1UPP - chains A and C of the 8 polymer chains in the assembly; structure by X-ray diffraction, 2.30 A resolution.

== Chain A (and C) ==
Name: Ribulose bisphosphate carboxylase large chain
Source organism: Spinacia oleracea
Notes: EC 4.1.1.39; chain C of this document is another copy of the same molecule, construct and numbering; everything in this record applies to it too
UniProt: P00875 (RBL_SPIOL); residue numbers follow UniProt; this construct covers 1-475
Sequence (475 residues; row label = number of the first residue in the row):
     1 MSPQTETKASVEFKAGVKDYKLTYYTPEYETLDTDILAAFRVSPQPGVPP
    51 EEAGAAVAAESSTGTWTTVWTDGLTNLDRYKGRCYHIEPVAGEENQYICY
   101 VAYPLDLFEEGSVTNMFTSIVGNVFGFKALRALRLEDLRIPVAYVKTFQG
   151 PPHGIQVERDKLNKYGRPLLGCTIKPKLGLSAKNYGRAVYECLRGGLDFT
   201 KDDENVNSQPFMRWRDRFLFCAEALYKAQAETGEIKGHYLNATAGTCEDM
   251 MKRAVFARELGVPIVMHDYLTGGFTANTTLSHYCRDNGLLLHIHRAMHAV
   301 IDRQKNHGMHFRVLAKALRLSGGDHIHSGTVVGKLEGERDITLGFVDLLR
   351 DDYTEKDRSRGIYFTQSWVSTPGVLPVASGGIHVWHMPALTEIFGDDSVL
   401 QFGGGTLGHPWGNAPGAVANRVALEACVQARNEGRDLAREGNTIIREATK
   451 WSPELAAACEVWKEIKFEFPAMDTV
Disordered / not traced: 1-8
Modified residues: K201 (lysine nz-carboxylic acid; KCX)
Swiss-Prot annotation at these positions:
  - active site (Proton acceptor): K175, H294
  - binding site (substrate): T65, N123, T173, K177, E204, H294, R295, H327, K334, S379, G381, G403, G404
  - binding site (Mg(2+)): K201, D203, E204
  - site: K14 (Not N6-methylated), K334 (Transition state stabilizer)
  - modified residue: P3 (N-acetylproline), K201 (N6-carboxylysine)
Bound ions: Ca2+: K201, D203, E204 (together with 2-carboxyarabinitol-1,5-diphosphate)
Residues lining bound ligands:
  - 2-carboxyarabinitol-1,5-diphosphate (CAP), molecule 1: E60, T65, W66, N123
  - 2-carboxyarabinitol-1,5-diphosphate (CAP), molecule 2: T173, K175, K177, K201, D203, E204, H294, R295, H298, H327, G329, K334, L335, S379, G380, G381, Q401, F402, G403, G404

== Chain A / chain C interface ==
Residue-residue contacts - 19 pairs, chain A then chain C:
  K146(A) with P210(C)
  H153(A) with D216(C), salt bridge
  Q156(A) with S181(C)
  V157(A) with D216(C)
  D160(A) with K183(C); F220(C)
  K161(A) with D216(C), salt bridge; L219(C); F220(C)
  N163(A) with K183(C)
  Y165(A) with K183(C), hydrogen bond
  R258(A) with R215(C); E259(C), salt bridge
  R285(A) with R213(C); R215(C)
  D286(A) with R215(C), hydrogen bond (backbone-side chain); K252(C)
  N287(A) with R215(C)
  G288(A) with R215(C)
Interface residues without a listed pair, chain A (14 interface residues in all): S370

== In short ==
14 residues of chain A and 10 residues of chain C are in contact; the contacts include 2 hydrogen bonds and 3
salt bridges. Polar pairs include H153(A)-D216(C), K161(A)-D216(C) and R258(A)-E259(C). Ligands of chain A:
2-carboxyarabinitol-1,5-diphosphate.
Chain A and chain C are both Ribulose bisphosphate carboxylase large chain (Spinacia oleracea); the structure,
SPINACH RUBISCO IN COMPLEX WITH 2-CARBOXYARABINITOL 2 BISPHOSPHATE and Calcium, was determined by X-ray
diffraction, deposited together with 1UPM.
